8KCM - chains A and C of the 3 polymer chains in the assembly; structure by X-ray diffraction, 2.50 A resolution.

== Chain A ==
Protein: Deoxyribodipyrimidine photo-lyase
From: Methanosarcina mazei
Notes: EC 4.1.99.3
UniProt: A0A0F8I5V2 (A0A0F8I5V2_METMZ); residues 3-464 here correspond to UniProt positions 1-462 (UniProt number = residue number - 2)
Sequence (482 residues; each row starts with the number of its first residue; numbers below 1 keep their minus sign (Met-17 is residue -17)):
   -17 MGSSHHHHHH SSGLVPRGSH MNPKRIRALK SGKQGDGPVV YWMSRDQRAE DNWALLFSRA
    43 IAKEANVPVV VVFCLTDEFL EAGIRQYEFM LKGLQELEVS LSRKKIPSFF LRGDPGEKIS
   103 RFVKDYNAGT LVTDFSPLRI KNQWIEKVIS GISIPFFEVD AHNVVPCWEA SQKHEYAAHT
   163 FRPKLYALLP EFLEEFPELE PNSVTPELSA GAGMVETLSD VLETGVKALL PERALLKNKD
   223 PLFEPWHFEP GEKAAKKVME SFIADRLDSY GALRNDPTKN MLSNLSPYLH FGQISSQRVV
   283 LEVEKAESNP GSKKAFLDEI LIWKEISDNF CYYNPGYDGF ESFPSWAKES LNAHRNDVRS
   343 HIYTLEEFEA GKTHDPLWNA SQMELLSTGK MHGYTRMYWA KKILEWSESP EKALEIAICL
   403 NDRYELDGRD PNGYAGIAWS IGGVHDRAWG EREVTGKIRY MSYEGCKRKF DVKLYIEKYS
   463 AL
Unresolved in the structure: -17 to -3, 188-199, 463-464
Sequence notes: initiating methionine (-17); expression tag (-16 to 2); engineered mutation Thr377 (Met375 in A0A0F8I5V2)
Small-molecule neighbours: FAD (flavin-adenine dinucleotide): Tyr252, Leu264, Ser265, Asn266, Leu267, Ser268, Leu271, Phe298, Glu301, Ile302, Trp305, Lys306, Ser309, Lys372, Met373, Gly375, Arg378, Met379, Ala382, Asn403, Glu407, Asp409, Gly410, Asp412, Asn414, Gly415, Gly418, Ile419, Ser422
Reported in the primary citation:
  - catalytic residues: Arg256 (proposed by the authors, not directly observed)

== Chain C ==
Molecule: Repaired DNA
Sequence (14 nucleotides; row label = number of the first residue in the row):
     1 ATCGGCTTCG CGCA
Unresolved in the structure: 1-2

== How chain A and chain C interact ==
Pairs across the interface (25):
  Ala159(A) - DT7(C)  phosphate contact
  Ala160(A) - DT7(C)  hydrogen bond to the phosphate
  His161(A) - DC6(C)  phosphate contact
  His161(A) - DT7(C)  hydrogen bond to the phosphate
  Arg256(A) - DT7(C)  hydrogen bond to the base
  Arg256(A) - DT8(C)  hydrogen bond to the base
  Asn257(A) - DT8(C)  hydrogen bond to the base
  Glu301(A) - DT7(C)  hydrogen bond to the base
  Trp305(A) - DT7(C)  stacking on the base
  Tyr376(A) - DC9(C)  hydrogen bond to the phosphate
  Met379(A) - DT8(C)  base contact
  Trp421(A) - DT8(C)  base contact
  Arg429(A) - DC6(C)  base contact
  Trp431(A) - DT8(C)  phosphate contact
  Trp431(A) - DC9(C)  base contact
  Arg441(A) - DT8(C)  salt bridge to the phosphate
  Arg441(A) - DC9(C)  hydrogen bond to the sugar
  Tyr442(A) - DC9(C)  phosphate contact
  Tyr442(A) - DG10(C)  sugar contact
  Met443(A) - DC9(C)  phosphate contact
  Met443(A) - DG10(C)  phosphate contact
  Ser444(A) - DG10(C)  hydrogen bond to the phosphate
  Gly447(A) - DG10(C)  phosphate contact
  Lys451(A) - DC9(C)  salt bridge to the phosphate
  Lys451(A) - DG10(C)  salt bridge to the phosphate
Interface residues without a listed pair, chain A (20 interface residues in all): Cys448, Arg450
Interface residues without a listed pair, chain C (6 interface residues in all): DC11

== In short ==
The interface between chain A and chain C involves 20 residues on one side and 6 on the other; the contacts
include 9 hydrogen bonds, 3 salt bridges and 1 aromatic stacking contact. Polar pairs include
Arg256(A)-DT7(C), Arg256(A)-DT8(C) and Asn257(A)-DT8(C). Bound to chain A: flavin-adenine dinucleotide. The
paper reports the catalytic residue Arg256(A).
Chain A is Deoxyribodipyrimidine photo-lyase (Methanosarcina mazei) and chain C is Repaired DNA; the
structure, MmCPDII-DNA complex containing low-dosage, light induced repaired DNA, was determined by X-ray
diffraction (same publication as 7YC7, 7YCM, 7YCP, 7YCR, 7YD6, 7YD7 and 10 further entries).
